8XIP - chains B and C of the 6 polymer chains in the assembly; structure by electron microscopy, 3.29 A resolution.

== Chain B ==
Molecule: G-alpha i
Source organism: Homo sapiens
Sequence (361 residues; numbered 1 to 361; the number before each row is that of its first residue):
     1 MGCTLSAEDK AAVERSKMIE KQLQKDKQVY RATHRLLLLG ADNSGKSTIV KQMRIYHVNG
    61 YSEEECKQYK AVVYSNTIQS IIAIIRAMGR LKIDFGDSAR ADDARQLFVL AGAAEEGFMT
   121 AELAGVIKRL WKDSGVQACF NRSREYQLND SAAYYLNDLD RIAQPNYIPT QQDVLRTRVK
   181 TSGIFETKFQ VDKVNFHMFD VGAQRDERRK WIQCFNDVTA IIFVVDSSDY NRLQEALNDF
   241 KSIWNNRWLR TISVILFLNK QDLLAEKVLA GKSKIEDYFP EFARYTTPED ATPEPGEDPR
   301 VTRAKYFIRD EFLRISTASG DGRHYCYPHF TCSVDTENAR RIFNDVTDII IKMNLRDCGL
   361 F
Not modelled in the structure: 1-3, 56-177

== Chain C ==
Molecule: Guanine nucleotide-binding protein G(I)/G(S)/G(T) subunit beta-1
Source organism: Homo sapiens
UniProtKB: P62873 (GBB1_HUMAN); residues 7-345 here correspond to UniProt positions 2-340 (UniProt number = residue number - 5)
Sequence (351 residues; numbered -5 to 345; the number before each row is that of its first residue; numbers below 1 keep their minus sign (Met-5 is residue -5)):
    -5 MHHHHHHGSL LQSELDQLRQ EAEQLKNQIR DARKACADAT LSQITNNIDP VGRIQMRTRR
    55 TLRGHLAKIY AMHWGTDSRL LVSASQDGKL IIWDSYTTNK VHAIPLRSSW VMTCAYAPSG
   115 NYVACGGLDN ICSIYNLKTR EGNVRVSREL AGHTGYLSCC RFLDDNQIVT SSGDTTCALW
   175 DIETGQQTTT FTGHTGDVMS LSLAPDTRLF VSGACDASAK LWDVREGMCR QTFTGHESDI
   235 NAICFFPNGN AFATGSDDAT CRLFDLRADQ ELMTYSHDNI ICGITSVSFS KSGRLLLAGY
   295 DDFNCNVWDA LKADRAGVLA GHDNRVSCLG VTDDGMAVAT GSWDSFLKIW N
Not modelled in the structure: -5 to 10
Construct notes: initiating methionine (-5); expression tag (-4 to 6)
Disulfides: Cys126-Cys154
Curated features (UniProtKB/Swiss-Prot):
  - modified residue: Ser7 (N-acetylserine), His271 (Phosphohistidine)

== Chain B / chain C interface ==
Residue-residue contacts (51; chain B residue first):
  Arg15(B) - Val95(C)  hydrogen bond (side chain-backbone)
  Arg15(B) - His96(C)
  Ser16(B) - Asn93(C)
  Ser16(B) - Lys94(C)  hydrogen bond (side chain-backbone)
  Ile19(B) - Lys94(C)
  Ile19(B) - Ala97(C)  hydrophobic
  Leu23(B) - Gly58(C)
  Leu23(B) - Leu60(C)
  Leu23(B) - Lys83(C)
  Leu23(B) - Ile85(C)  hydrophobic
  Asp26(B) - Lys83(C)  salt bridge
  Lys27(B) - Leu60(C)
  Tyr30(B) - Leu60(C)
  Tyr30(B) - Ala61(C)
  Arg31(B) - Leu60(C)  hydrogen bond (side chain-backbone)
  Arg35(B) - Trp104(C)
  Thr181(B) - Asn124(C)  hydrogen bond (backbone-side chain)
  Thr181(B) - Gly146(C)
  Thr181(B) - His147(C)  hydrogen bond (side chain-backbone)
  Ile184(B) - Leu122(C)
  Ile184(B) - Asp123(C)
  Phe199(B) - Trp104(C)
  Gln204(B) - Tyr150(C)
  Arg205(B) - Gly167(C)
  Arg205(B) - Asp168(C)
  Glu207(B) - Asp191(C)  hydrogen bond (side chain-backbone)
  Arg209(B) - Cys209(C)  hydrogen bond (side chain-backbone)
  Arg209(B) - Asp233(C)  salt bridge
  Lys210(B) - Tyr150(C)
  Lys210(B) - Met193(C)
  Lys210(B) - Cys209(C)
  Lys210(B) - Asp233(C)  salt bridge
  Lys210(B) - Asn235(C)  hydrogen bond
  Lys210(B) - Asp251(C)  salt bridge
  Trp211(B) - Tyr150(C)
  Gln213(B) - Arg319(C)  hydrogen bond
  Gln213(B) - Trp337(C)
  Cys214(B) - Lys62(C)
  Cys214(B) - Tyr64(C)  hydrophobic
  Cys214(B) - Gln80(C)
  Cys214(B) - Trp104(C)
  Cys214(B) - Met106(C)  hydrophobic
  Phe215(B) - Trp104(C)  hydrophobic
  Asn216(B) - Lys62(C)
  Asn216(B) - Trp337(C)
  Asp217(B) - Lys62(C)  salt bridge
  Asp217(B) - Gln80(C)
  Val218(B) - Trp104(C)  hydrophobic
  Arg247(B) - Asp295(C)  salt bridge
  Trp248(B) - Asp295(C)
  Trp248(B) - Arg319(C)
Other interface residues (no listed pair), chain B (30 interface residues in all): Val13, Val179, Gly183, Ala203
Other interface residues (no listed pair), chain C (37 interface residues in all): Ile125, Thr148, Gly149, Thr189, Gly190

== Summary ==
30 residues of chain B and 37 residues of chain C are in contact; the contacts include 9 hydrogen bonds and 6
salt bridges. Among the polar pairs are Asp26(B)-Lys83(C), Arg209(B)-Asp233(C) and Lys210(B)-Asp233(C).
Here chain B is G-alpha i and chain C is Guanine nucleotide-binding protein G(I)/G(S)/G(T) subunit beta-1,
both from Homo sapiens. Entry 8XIP (Structure of Pasireotide-SSTR1 G protein complex) was determined by
electron microscopy (same publication as 8XIO, 8XIQ and 8XIR).
